7Y3O - chains H and L of the 3 polymer chains in the assembly; structure by X-ray diffraction, 2.10 A resolution.

# Chain H
Name: Heavy chain of BIOLS56
Organism: Homo sapiens
Amino-acid sequence (226 residues; numbered 1 to 226; the number before each row is that of its first residue):
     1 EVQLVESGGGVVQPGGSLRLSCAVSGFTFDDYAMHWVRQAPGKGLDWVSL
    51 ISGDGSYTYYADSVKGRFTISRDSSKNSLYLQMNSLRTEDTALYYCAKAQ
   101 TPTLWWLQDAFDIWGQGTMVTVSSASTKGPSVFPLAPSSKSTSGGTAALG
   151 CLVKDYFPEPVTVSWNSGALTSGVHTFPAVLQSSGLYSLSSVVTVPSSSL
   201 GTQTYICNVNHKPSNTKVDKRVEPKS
Disulfides: C22-C96, C151-C207

# Chain L
Name: Light chain of BIOLS56
Organism: Homo sapiens
Amino-acid sequence (214 residues; numbered 1 to 214; the number before each row is that of its first residue):
     1 DIQMTQSPSSLSASVGDRVTITCRASQSISNYLNWYQQKPGKAPKLLIYV
    51 ASSLQSGVPSRFSGSGSGTDFTLTISSLQPEDFATYYCQQSYSTPFTFGP
   101 GTKVDIKRTVAAPSVFIFPPSDEQLKSGTASVVCLLNNFYPREAKVQWKV
   151 DNALQSGNSQESVTEQDSKDSTYSLSSTLTLSKADYEKHKVYACEVTHQG
   201 LSSPVTKSFNRGEC
Disulfides: C23-C88, C134-C194

# How chain H and chain L interact
Pairs across the interface (78):
  H35(H) - F96(L)
  V37(H) - F98(L)  hydrophobic
  Q39(H) - Q38(L)  hydrogen bond
  Q39(H) - Y87(L)
  K43(H) - Y87(L)
  G44(H) - Y87(L)
  L45(H) - P44(L)  hydrophobic
  L45(H) - Y87(L)  hydrophobic
  L45(H) - F98(L)
  W47(H) - P95(L)  hydrophobic
  W47(H) - F96(L)
  L50(H) - T94(L)
  L50(H) - F96(L)  hydrophobic
  Y59(H) - T94(L)
  D62(H) - D1(L)
  Y95(H) - Q38(L)  hydrogen bond
  Y95(H) - K42(L)
  Y95(H) - A43(L)  hydrophobic
  Q100(H) - L46(L)
  Q100(H) - Y49(L)
  Q100(H) - Q55(L)  hydrogen bond
  W106(H) - F96(L)
  L107(H) - S91(L)
  L107(H) - Y92(L)
  L107(H) - T94(L)
  L107(H) - F96(L)  hydrophobic
  Q108(H) - Y32(L)  hydrogen bond
  Q108(H) - S91(L)  hydrogen bond (backbone-backbone)
  D109(H) - N34(L)  hydrogen bond (backbone-side chain)
  D109(H) - S91(L)
  A110(H) - N34(L)
  A110(H) - Y36(L)
  A110(H) - L46(L)  hydrophobic
  A110(H) - Y49(L)  hydrophobic
  F111(H) - Y36(L)  hydrogen bond (backbone-side chain)
  F111(H) - L46(L)
  F111(H) - Q89(L)
  D112(H) - L46(L)
  D112(H) - Q55(L)
  W114(H) - Y36(L)
  W114(H) - A43(L)  hydrophobic
  W114(H) - P44(L)
  G115(H) - A43(L)
  Q116(H) - K42(L)
  Q116(H) - A43(L)  hydrogen bond (side chain-backbone)
  V132(H) - E123(L)
  F133(H) - S121(L)
  F133(H) - E123(L)
  F133(H) - Q124(L)
  P134(H) - S121(L)
  L135(H) - F118(L)
  A136(H) - F118(L)
  A148(H) - F116(L)  hydrophobic
  A148(H) - F118(L)
  A148(H) - L135(L)  hydrophobic
  L152(H) - S131(L)
  K154(H) - Q124(L)
  K154(H) - S131(L)
  H175(H) - N137(L)
  H175(H) - N138(L)  hydrogen bond
  H175(H) - D167(L)
  H175(H) - S174(L)  hydrogen bond
  F177(H) - L135(L)  hydrophobic
  F177(H) - S162(L)
  F177(H) - T164(L)
  F177(H) - S174(L)
  F177(H) - L175(L)
  F177(H) - S176(L)
  P178(H) - S162(L)  hydrogen bond (backbone-side chain)
  P178(H) - V163(L)
  V180(H) - Q160(L)
  V180(H) - E161(L)
  L181(H) - Q160(L)  hydrogen bond (backbone-side chain)
  Q182(H) - Q160(L)
  V192(H) - L135(L)  hydrophobic
  T194(H) - N137(L)
  K220(H) - E123(L)  salt bridge
  K225(H) - D122(L)  salt bridge
Interface residues without a listed pair, chain H (48 interface residues in all): D46, A61, P137, S139, K140, T146, L149, S190
Interface residues without a listed pair, chain L (45 interface residues in all): G41, V50, T129, V133, S208, F209, E213

# In short
The interface between chain H and chain L involves 48 residues on one side and 45 on the other; the contacts
include 12 hydrogen bonds and 2 salt bridges. Polar pairs include K220(H)-E123(L), K225(H)-D122(L) and
Q39(H)-Q38(L).
Chain H is Heavy chain of BIOLS56 and chain L is Light chain of BIOLS56, both from Homo sapiens; the
structure, Crystal structure of SARS-CoV-2 receptor binding domain in complex with human antibody BIOLS56, was
determined by X-ray diffraction, deposited together with 7Y3N and 8HRD.
